4IIJ - chains C and E of the 6 polymer chains in the assembly; structure by X-ray diffraction, 2.60 A resolution.

[Chain C]
Name: Tubulin alpha-1B chain
Organism: Bos taurus
Reference sequence: P81947 (TBA1B_BOVIN); residues 1-451 here = UniProt positions 1-451
Chain sequence (451 residues; row label = number of the first residue in the row):
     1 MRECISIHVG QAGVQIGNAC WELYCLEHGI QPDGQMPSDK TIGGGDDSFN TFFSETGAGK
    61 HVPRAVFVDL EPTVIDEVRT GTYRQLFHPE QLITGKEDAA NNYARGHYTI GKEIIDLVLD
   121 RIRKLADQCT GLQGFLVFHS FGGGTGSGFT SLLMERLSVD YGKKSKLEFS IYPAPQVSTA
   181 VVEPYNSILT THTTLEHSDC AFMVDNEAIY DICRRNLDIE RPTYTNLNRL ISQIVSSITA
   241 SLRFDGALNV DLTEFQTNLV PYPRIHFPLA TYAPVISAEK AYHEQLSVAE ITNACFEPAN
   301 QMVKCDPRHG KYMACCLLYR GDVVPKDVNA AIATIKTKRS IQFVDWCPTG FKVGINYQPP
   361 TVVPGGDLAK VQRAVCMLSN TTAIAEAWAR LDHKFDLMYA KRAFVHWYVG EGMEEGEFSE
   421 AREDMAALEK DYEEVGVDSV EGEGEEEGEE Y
Disordered / not traced: 441-451
Bound ions: Ca2+: D39, T41, G44, E55
Residues lining bound ligands: GTP (guanosine-5'-triphosphate): G10, Q11, A12, Q15, I16, D69, D98, A99, A100, N101, S140, G142, G143, G144, T145, G146, I171, P173, V177, S178, T179, E183, N206, Y224, L227, N228, I231

[Chain E]
Name: Stathmin-4
Organism: Rattus norvegicus
Reference sequence: P63043 (STMN4_RAT); residues 3-145 here correspond to UniProt positions 47-189 (UniProt number = residue number + 44)
Chain sequence (143 residues; numbered 3 to 145; the number before each row is that of its first residue):
     3 MADMEVIELN KCTSGQSFEV ILKPPSFDGV PEFNASLPRR RDPSLEEIQK KLEAAEERRK
    63 YQEAELLKHL AEKREHEREV IQKAIEENNN FIKMAKEKLA QKMESNKENR EAHLAAMLER
   123 LQEKDKHAEE VRKNKELKEE ASR
Disordered / not traced: 3-5, 28-43, 144-145
Construct notes: cloning artifact (3-4)
Curated features (UniProtKB/Swiss-Prot):
  - modified residue: S46 (Phosphoserine)

[Interface between chain C and chain E]
Contacting residue pairs (31; chain C residue first):
  H107(C) - K104(E)
  H107(C) - M105(E)
  Y108(C) - K104(E)
  Y108(C) - M105(E)  hydrophobic
  Y108(C) - N108(E)
  T109(C) - R112(E)
  K112(C) - M105(E)
  E155(C) - L101(E)
  E155(C) - K104(E)  salt bridge
  R156(C) - L101(E)
  S158(C) - F93(E)
  S158(C) - I94(E)
  V159(C) - I94(E)
  V159(C) - A97(E)  hydrophobic
  V159(C) - K98(E)
  G162(C) - N90(E)
  G162(C) - F93(E)
  G162(C) - I94(E)
  K163(C) - N90(E)  hydrogen bond
  H197(C) - F93(E)
  V409(C) - H115(E)  hydrogen bond (backbone-side chain)
  G410(C) - R112(E)
  G410(C) - H115(E)
  E411(C) - N108(E)  hydrogen bond (backbone-side chain)
  E411(C) - R112(E)  salt bridge
  G412(C) - N108(E)  hydrogen bond (backbone-side chain)
  G412(C) - N111(E)  hydrogen bond (backbone-side chain)
  G412(C) - R112(E)
  M413(C) - N108(E)
  E414(C) - S107(E)  hydrogen bond
  E414(C) - N111(E)  hydrogen bond
Interface residues without a listed pair, chain C (20 interface residues in all): L152, T193, E196

[Summary]
20 residues of chain C face 13 of chain E across their interface; the contacts include 7 hydrogen bonds and 2
salt bridges. Polar pairs include E155(C)-K104(E), E411(C)-R112(E) and K163(C)-N90(E). Ligands of chain C:
GTP.
Chain C is Tubulin alpha-1B chain (Bos taurus) and chain E is Stathmin-4 (Rattus norvegicus); the structure,
Crystal structure of tubulin-stathmin-TTL-apo complex, was determined by X-ray diffraction (same publication
as 4IHJ).
